6WSA - chain A; structure by X-ray diffraction, 2.05 A resolution.

== Chain A ==
Name: NAD/NADP-dependent betaine aldehyde dehydrogenase
From: Burkholderia pseudomallei (strain 1710b)
Notes: EC 1.2.1.8
Reference sequence: Q3JLL8 (BETB_BURP1); numbering as in UniProt (aligned over 1-489)
Sequence (496 residues; each row starts with the number of its first residue):
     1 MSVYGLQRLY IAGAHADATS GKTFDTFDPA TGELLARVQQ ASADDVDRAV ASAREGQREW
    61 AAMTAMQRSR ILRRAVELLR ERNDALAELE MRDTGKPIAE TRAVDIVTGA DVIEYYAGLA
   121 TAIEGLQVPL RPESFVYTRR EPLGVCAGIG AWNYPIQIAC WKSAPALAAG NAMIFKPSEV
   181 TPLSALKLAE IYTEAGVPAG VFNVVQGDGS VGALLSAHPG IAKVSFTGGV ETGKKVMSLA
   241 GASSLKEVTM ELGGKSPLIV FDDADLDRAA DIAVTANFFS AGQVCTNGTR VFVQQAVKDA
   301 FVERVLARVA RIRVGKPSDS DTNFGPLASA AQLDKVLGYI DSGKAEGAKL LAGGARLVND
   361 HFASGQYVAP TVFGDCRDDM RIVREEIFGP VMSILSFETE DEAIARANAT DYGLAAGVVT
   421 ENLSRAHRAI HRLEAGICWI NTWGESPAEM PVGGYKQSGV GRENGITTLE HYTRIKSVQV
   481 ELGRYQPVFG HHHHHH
Disordered / not traced: 1, 491-496
Differences from the reference sequence: expression tag (490-496)
Metal / ion sites: Na+: Thr-26, Phe-27, Asp-93, Val-180
Small-molecule neighbours: succinic acid (SIN): Ser-2, Gly-5, Leu-6
UniProt features mapped onto this chain:
  - active site: Lys-162 (Charge relay system), Glu-251 (Proton acceptor), Cys-285 (Nucleophile), Glu-463 (Charge relay system)
  - binding site (K(+)): Thr-26, Asp-93, Val-180, Leu-245, Lys-456, Gly-459
  - binding site (NAD(+)): Gly-150 to Trp-152, Lys-176 to Glu-179, Gly-229 to Thr-232, Gly-253, Cys-285, Glu-386
  - site: Glu-247 (Seems to be a necessary countercharge to the potassium cations)
  - modified residue: Cys-285 (Cysteine sulfenic acid (-SOH))
Reported in the primary citation:
  - catalytic residues: Cys-285 (by similarity / conservation)

== Overview ==
Ligands of chain A: succinic acid. Thr-26, Phe-27, Asp-93 and Val-180 form the Na+ site. From UniProt: 4
active-site residues, 6 K+-binding residues and 14 NAD+-binding residues. The paper reports the catalytic
residue Cys-285.
Chain A is NAD/NADP-dependent betaine aldehyde dehydrogenase (Burkholderia pseudomallei (strain 1710b)); the
structure, Crystal structure of a betaine aldehyde dehydrogenase from Burkholderia pseudomallei without
cofactor, was determined by X-ray diffraction (same publication as 6WSB).
